8D2O - chains A and B of the 5 polymer chains in the assembly; structure by electron microscopy, 2.66 A resolution.

[Chain A]
Protein: CRISPR-associated endonuclease, Csn1 family
Organism: Acidothermus cellulolyticus 11B
Reference sequence: A0LWB3 (A0LWB3_ACIC1); residue numbers follow UniProt; this construct covers 1-1138
Amino-acid sequence (1138 residues; each row starts with the number of its first residue):
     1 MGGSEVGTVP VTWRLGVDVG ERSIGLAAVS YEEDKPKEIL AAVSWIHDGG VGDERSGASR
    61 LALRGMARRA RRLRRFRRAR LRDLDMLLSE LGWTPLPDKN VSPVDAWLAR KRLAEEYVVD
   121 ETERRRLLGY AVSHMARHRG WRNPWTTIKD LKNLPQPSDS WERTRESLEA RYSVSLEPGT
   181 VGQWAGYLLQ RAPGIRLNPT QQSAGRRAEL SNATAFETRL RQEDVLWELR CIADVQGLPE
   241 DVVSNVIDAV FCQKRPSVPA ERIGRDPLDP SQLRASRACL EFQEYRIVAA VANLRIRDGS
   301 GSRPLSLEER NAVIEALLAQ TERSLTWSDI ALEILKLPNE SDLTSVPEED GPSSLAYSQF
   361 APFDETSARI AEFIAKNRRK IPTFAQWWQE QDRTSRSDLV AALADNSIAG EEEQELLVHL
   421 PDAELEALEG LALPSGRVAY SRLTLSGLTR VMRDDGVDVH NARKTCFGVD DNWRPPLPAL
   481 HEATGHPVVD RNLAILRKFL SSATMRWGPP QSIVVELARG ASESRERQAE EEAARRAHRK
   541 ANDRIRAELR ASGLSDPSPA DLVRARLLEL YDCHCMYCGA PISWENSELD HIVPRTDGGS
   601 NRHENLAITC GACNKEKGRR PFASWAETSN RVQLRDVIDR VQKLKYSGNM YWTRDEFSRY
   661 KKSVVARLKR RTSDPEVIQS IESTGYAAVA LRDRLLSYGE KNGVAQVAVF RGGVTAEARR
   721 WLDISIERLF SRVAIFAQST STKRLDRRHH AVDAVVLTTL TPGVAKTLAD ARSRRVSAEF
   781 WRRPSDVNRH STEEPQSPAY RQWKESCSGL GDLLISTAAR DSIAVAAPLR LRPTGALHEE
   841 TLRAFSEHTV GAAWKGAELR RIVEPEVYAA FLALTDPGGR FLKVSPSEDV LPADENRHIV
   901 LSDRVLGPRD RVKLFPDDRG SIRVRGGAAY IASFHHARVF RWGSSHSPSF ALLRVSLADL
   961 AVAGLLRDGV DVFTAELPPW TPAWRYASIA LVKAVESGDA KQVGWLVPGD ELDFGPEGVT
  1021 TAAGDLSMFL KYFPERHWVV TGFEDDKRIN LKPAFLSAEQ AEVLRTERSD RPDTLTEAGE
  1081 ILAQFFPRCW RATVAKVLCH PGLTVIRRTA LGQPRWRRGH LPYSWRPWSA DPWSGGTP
Unresolved in the structure: 1-6, 204-209, 264-473, 525-681, 785-790, 1135-1138
Bound ions: Mg2+ near Asp18 (its only coordinating residue here)
From the paper describing this entry:
  - mutagenesis - R55W: decreased catalytic activity
  - mutagenesis - R55Y: unchanged catalytic activity
  - mutagenesis - R55A: abolished catalytic activity
  - mutagenesis - H750N: unchanged catalytic activity on Mn2+
  - mutagenesis - H750N: abolished growth
  - mutagenesis - V709A/H750N: increased growth in response to Mn2+
  - mutagenesis - H750D: decreased catalytic activity on Mg2+
  - mutagenesis - H750D: decreased catalytic activity on Mn2+

[Chain B]
Molecule: Single guide RNA
Organism: Acidothermus cellulolyticus 11B
Sequence (106 nucleotides; row label = number of the first residue in the row):
     1 GGUAGGAUGG CAAGAUCCUG GUAUGCUGGG GAGCCUGAAA AGGCUACCUA GCAAGACCCC
    61 UUCGUGGGGU CGCAUUCUUC ACCCCCUCGC AGCAGCGAGG GGUUCC
Unresolved in the structure: 1-9, 61-64, 90-94, 106
Bound ions: Mg2+ site 1: U22, A23; Mg2+ site 2 near U49 (its only coordinating residue here); Mg2+ site 3 near A53 (its only coordinating residue here)

[Interface between chain A and chain B]
Pairs across the interface (189):
  His47(A) - U76(B)  base contact
  Asp48(A) - U76(B)  hydrogen bond to the base
  Ser59(A) - C17(B)  hydrogen bond to the phosphate
  Arg60(A) - A74(B)  sugar contact
  Arg60(A) - U75(B)  phosphate contact
  Leu61(A) - C17(B)  phosphate contact
  Leu61(A) - C18(B)  phosphate contact
  Leu61(A) - A74(B)  sugar contact
  Ala62(A) - C17(B)  phosphate contact
  Arg64(A) - G72(B)  salt bridge to the phosphate
  Arg64(A) - C73(B)  salt bridge to the phosphate
  Arg64(A) - A74(B)  hydrogen bond to the base
  Gly65(A) - C18(B)  phosphate contact
  Ala67(A) - C73(B)  base contact
  Arg68(A) - C18(B)  salt bridge to the phosphate
  Arg68(A) - U19(B)  salt bridge to the phosphate
  Arg68(A) - G72(B)  phosphate contact
  Arg69(A) - C18(B)  salt bridge to the phosphate
  Arg69(A) - U19(B)  salt bridge to the phosphate
  Arg71(A) - A53(B)  phosphate contact
  Arg71(A) - G72(B)  hydrogen bond to the base
  Arg71(A) - C73(B)  salt bridge to the phosphate
  Arg72(A) - G20(B)  salt bridge to the phosphate
  Arg72(A) - C71(B)  salt bridge to the phosphate
  Leu73(A) - G21(B)  base contact
  Leu73(A) - U22(B)  phosphate contact
  Arg74(A) - C52(B)  base contact
  Arg74(A) - A53(B)  salt bridge to the phosphate
  Arg75(A) - U70(B)  phosphate contact
  Arg75(A) - C71(B)  salt bridge to the phosphate
  Arg75(A) - G72(B)  base contact
  Phe76(A) - G20(B)  phosphate contact
  Phe76(A) - G21(B)  phosphate contact
  Arg77(A) - A50(B)  salt bridge to the phosphate
  Arg77(A) - G51(B)  salt bridge to the phosphate
  Arg78(A) - G51(B)  salt bridge to the phosphate
  Arg78(A) - C52(B)  salt bridge to the phosphate
  Ala79(A) - G69(B)  phosphate contact
  Arg80(A) - U22(B)  salt bridge to the phosphate
  Arg82(A) - G68(B)  hydrogen bond to the phosphate
  Arg82(A) - G69(B)  salt bridge to the phosphate
  Leu96(A) - C48(B)  sugar contact
  Asp98(A) - G29(B)  hydrogen bond to the base
  Asp98(A) - U49(B)  hydrogen bond to the sugar
  Lys99(A) - G29(B)  sugar contact
  Lys99(A) - G30(B)  sugar contact
  Asn100(A) - G30(B)  hydrogen bond to the sugar
  Asn100(A) - G31(B)  phosphate contact
  Val101(A) - G30(B)  sugar contact
  Val101(A) - G31(B)  sugar contact
  Ser102(A) - A32(B)  sugar contact
  Pro103(A) - G30(B)  base contact
  Pro103(A) - G31(B)  phosphate contact
  Pro103(A) - A32(B)  base contact
  Pro103(A) - A46(B)  base contact
  Pro103(A) - C47(B)  hydrogen bond to the sugar
  Pro103(A) - C48(B)  sugar contact
  Trp107(A) - C47(B)  hydrogen bond to the phosphate
  Trp107(A) - C48(B)  phosphate contact
  His134(A) - C48(B)  salt bridge to the phosphate
  His134(A) - U49(B)  phosphate contact
  Arg137(A) - U49(B)  phosphate contact
  Arg137(A) - A50(B)  salt bridge to the phosphate
  His138(A) - A23(B)  phosphate contact
  His138(A) - C48(B)  salt bridge to the phosphate
  His138(A) - U49(B)  salt bridge to the phosphate
  Arg139(A) - G21(B)  hydrogen bond to the phosphate
  Arg139(A) - U22(B)  salt bridge to the phosphate
  Arg139(A) - A23(B)  phosphate contact
  Gly140(A) - U22(B)  sugar contact
  Gly140(A) - A23(B)  hydrogen bond to the phosphate
  Trp141(A) - G20(B)  base contact
  Trp141(A) - G21(B)  base contact
  Trp141(A) - U22(B)  sugar contact
  Pro144(A) - G20(B)  base contact
  Leu189(A) - A46(B)  sugar contact
  Pro193(A) - G33(B)  sugar contact
  Gly194(A) - U45(B)  hydrogen bond to the sugar
  Gly194(A) - A46(B)  sugar contact
  Ile195(A) - A46(B)  hydrogen bond to the sugar
  Arg196(A) - U24(B)  hydrogen bond to the phosphate
  Arg196(A) - G25(B)  salt bridge to the phosphate
  Arg196(A) - A46(B)  salt bridge to the phosphate
  Arg196(A) - C47(B)  phosphate contact
  Leu197(A) - C47(B)  hydrogen bond to the phosphate
  Asn198(A) - A23(B)  hydrogen bond to the phosphate
  Asn198(A) - U24(B)  hydrogen bond to the phosphate
  Pro199(A) - A23(B)  sugar contact
  Thr200(A) - U24(B)  hydrogen bond to the sugar
  Gln202(A) - U24(B)  hydrogen bond to the base
  Gln202(A) - G25(B)  sugar contact
  Asn212(A) - U45(B)  hydrogen bond to the phosphate
  Asn212(A) - A46(B)  hydrogen bond to the phosphate
  Arg219(A) - G21(B)  base contact
  Arg219(A) - U22(B)  base contact
  Gln253(A) - G20(B)  hydrogen bond to the sugar
  Gln253(A) - G21(B)  hydrogen bond to the sugar
  Lys254(A) - G20(B)  hydrogen bond to the sugar
  Lys254(A) - G21(B)  phosphate contact
  Pro256(A) - U19(B)  sugar contact
  Ser257(A) - U19(B)  hydrogen bond to the sugar
  Pro259(A) - U19(B)  sugar contact
  Glu261(A) - C17(B)  hydrogen bond to the sugar
  Glu261(A) - C18(B)  sugar contact
  His481(A) - G100(B)  hydrogen bond to the sugar
  His481(A) - G101(B)  sugar contact
  Gly485(A) - U16(B)  hydrogen bond to the sugar
  His486(A) - U16(B)  sugar contact
  Pro487(A) - U16(B)  phosphate contact
  Pro487(A) - C17(B)  phosphate contact
  Arg491(A) - U75(B)  salt bridge to the phosphate
  Arg491(A) - U76(B)  hydrogen bond to the phosphate
  Ala494(A) - U76(B)  phosphate contact
  Ala494(A) - G102(B)  phosphate contact
  Arg497(A) - G101(B)  hydrogen bond to the phosphate
  Arg497(A) - G102(B)  salt bridge to the phosphate
  Lys498(A) - C77(B)  base contact
  Lys498(A) - G102(B)  salt bridge to the phosphate
  Lys498(A) - U103(B)  phosphate contact
  Ser501(A) - G102(B)  hydrogen bond to the sugar
  Ser502(A) - U103(B)  hydrogen bond to the phosphate
  Ser502(A) - U104(B)  sugar contact
  Met505(A) - U104(B)  base contact
  Arg506(A) - U104(B)  phosphate contact
  Arg506(A) - C105(B)  salt bridge to the phosphate
  Ser524(A) - A15(B)  hydrogen bond to the phosphate
  Pro828(A) - U76(B)  sugar contact
  Leu829(A) - U76(B)  hydrogen bond to the sugar
  Leu829(A) - C77(B)  sugar contact
  Arg830(A) - A74(B)  salt bridge to the phosphate
  Arg830(A) - U75(B)  salt bridge to the phosphate
  Arg830(A) - U76(B)  hydrogen bond to the sugar
  Arg830(A) - C77(B)  phosphate contact
  Leu831(A) - C77(B)  hydrogen bond to the phosphate
  Leu831(A) - U78(B)  sugar contact
  Arg832(A) - U75(B)  salt bridge to the phosphate
  Arg832(A) - U76(B)  salt bridge to the phosphate
  Arg832(A) - C77(B)  salt bridge to the phosphate
  Arg832(A) - U78(B)  sugar contact
  Pro833(A) - U78(B)  sugar contact
  Thr834(A) - A74(B)  hydrogen bond to the phosphate
  Gly835(A) - A53(B)  hydrogen bond to the base
  Gly835(A) - C73(B)  sugar contact
  Ala836(A) - A53(B)  base contact
  Ala836(A) - C73(B)  hydrogen bond to the base
  Leu837(A) - A53(B)  hydrogen bond to the base
  Leu837(A) - A54(B)  base contact
  His838(A) - A53(B)  hydrogen bond to the sugar
  Thr841(A) - C26(B)  sugar contact
  Leu842(A) - C26(B)  hydrogen bond to the sugar
  Leu842(A) - U27(B)  sugar contact
  Leu842(A) - G51(B)  base contact
  Arg843(A) - U27(B)  sugar contact
  Ala844(A) - U27(B)  sugar contact
  Ala844(A) - G28(B)  phosphate contact
  Val924(A) - A53(B)  sugar contact
  Val924(A) - A54(B)  sugar contact
  Arg925(A) - G51(B)  sugar contact
  Arg925(A) - C52(B)  hydrogen bond to the sugar
  Arg925(A) - A53(B)  hydrogen bond to the sugar
  Arg925(A) - A54(B)  phosphate contact
  Ala961(A) - A54(B)  base contact
  Leu966(A) - A54(B)  base contact
  Gly969(A) - U79(B)  sugar contact
  Val970(A) - U78(B)  base contact
  Val970(A) - U79(B)  hydrogen bond to the sugar
  Asp971(A) - U78(B)  hydrogen bond to the base
  Asp971(A) - U79(B)  base contact
  Val972(A) - U78(B)  hydrogen bond to the base
  Phe973(A) - U78(B)  base contact
  Thr1109(A) - U104(B)  phosphate contact
  Thr1109(A) - C105(B)  hydrogen bond to the phosphate
  Ala1110(A) - U103(B)  phosphate contact
  Leu1111(A) - U104(B)  phosphate contact
  Leu1111(A) - C105(B)  phosphate contact
  Gln1113(A) - C105(B)  hydrogen bond to the phosphate
  Pro1114(A) - C105(B)  sugar contact
  Arg1115(A) - C77(B)  hydrogen bond to the base
  Arg1115(A) - U104(B)  salt bridge to the phosphate
  Arg1115(A) - C105(B)  base contact
  Trp1116(A) - C105(B)  hydrogen bond to the base
  Arg1117(A) - U104(B)  sugar contact
  Arg1117(A) - C105(B)  hydrogen bond to the base
  His1120(A) - C80(B)  hydrogen bond to the base
  His1120(A) - A81(B)  base contact
  Leu1121(A) - C77(B)  base contact
  Leu1121(A) - U103(B)  base contact
  Leu1121(A) - U104(B)  phosphate contact
  Pro1122(A) - C77(B)  sugar contact
Also at the interface, not in a pair above, chain A (115 interface residues in all): Leu63, Leu81, Pro97, Val104, Ser133, Arg142, Gln222, Arg255, Ala260, Gly926, Gly927, Trp1005
Also at the interface, not in a pair above, chain B (51 interface residues in all): G14, C85

[Overview]
The interface between chain A and chain B involves 115 residues on one side and 51 on the other; the contacts
include 54 hydrogen bonds and 34 salt bridges. Among the polar pairs are Asp48(A)-U76(B), Arg64(A)-A74(B) and
Arg71(A)-G72(B). The paper reports that R55W of chain A reduces catalytic activity; R55A of chain A abolishes
catalytic activity; 6 substitutions were tested in all.
Here chain A is CRISPR-associated endonuclease, Csn1 family and chain B is Single guide RNA, both from
Acidothermus cellulolyticus 11B. Entry 8D2O (Structure of Acidothermus cellulolyticus Cas9 ternary complex
(Post-cleavage 2)) was determined by electron microscopy, deposited together with 8D2K, 8D2L, 8D2N, 8D2P and
8D2Q.
